Entry 5T4Q (electron microscopy, 8.53 A resolution (very low resolution: no residue pairs are listed; an interface is given only as per-side residue counts)); this record covers chains C and F of the 22 polymer chains in the assembly.

== Chain C ==
Name: ATP synthase subunit alpha
From: Escherichia coli
Notes: EC 3.6.3.14
UniProtKB: B7MGF4 (ATPA_ECO45); numbering as in UniProt (aligned over 1-513)
Sequence (513 residues; numbered 1 to 513; the number before each row is that of its first residue):
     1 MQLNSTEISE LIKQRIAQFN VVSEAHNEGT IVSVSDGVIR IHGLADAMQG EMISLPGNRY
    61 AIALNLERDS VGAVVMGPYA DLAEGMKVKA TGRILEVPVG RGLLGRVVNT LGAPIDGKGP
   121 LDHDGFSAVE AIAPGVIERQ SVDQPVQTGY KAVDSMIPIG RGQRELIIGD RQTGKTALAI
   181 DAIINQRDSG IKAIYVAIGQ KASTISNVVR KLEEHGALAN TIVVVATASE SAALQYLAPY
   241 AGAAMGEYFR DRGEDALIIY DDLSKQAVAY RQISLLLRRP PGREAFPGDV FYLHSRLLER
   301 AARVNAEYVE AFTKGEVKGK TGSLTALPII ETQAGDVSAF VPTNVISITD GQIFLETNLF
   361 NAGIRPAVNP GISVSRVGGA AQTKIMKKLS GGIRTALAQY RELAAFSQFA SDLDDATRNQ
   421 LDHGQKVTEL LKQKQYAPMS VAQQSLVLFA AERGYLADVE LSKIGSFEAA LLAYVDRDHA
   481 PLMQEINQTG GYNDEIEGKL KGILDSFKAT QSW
Unresolved in the structure: 1-3, 512-513
Sequence notes: conflict Ala47 (Cys in B7MGF4), Ala90 (Cys in B7MGF4), Ala193 (Cys in B7MGF4), Ala243 (Cys in B7MGF4), Asn419 (Lys in B7MGF4)
Ligand contacts: ATP (adenosine-5'-triphosphate): Arg171, Gln172, Thr173, Gly174, Lys175, Thr176, Ala177, Leu178, Ile364, Arg365, Ala367, Gln435

== Chain F ==
Name: ATP synthase subunit beta
From: Escherichia coli
Notes: EC 3.6.3.14
UniProtKB: B7MGF2 (ATPB_ECO45); residues 0-459 here correspond to UniProt positions 1-460 (UniProt number = residue number + 1)
Sequence (471 residues; numbered -11 to 459; the number before each row is that of its first residue; numbers below 1 keep their minus sign (Met-11 is residue -11)):
   -11 MRGSHHHHHH GMATGKIVQV IGAVVDVEFP QDAVPRVYDA LEVQNGNERL VLEVQQQLGG
    49 GIVRTIAMGS SDGLRRGLDV KDLEHPIEVP VGKATLGRIM NVLGEPVDMK GEIGEEERWA
   109 IHRAAPSYEE LSNSQELLET GIKVIDLMAP FAKGGKVGLF GGAGVGKTVN MMELIRNIAI
   169 EHSGYSVFAG VGERTREGND FYHEMTDSNV IDKVSLVYGQ MNEPPGNRLR VALTGLTMAE
   229 KFRDEGRDVL LFVDNIYRYT LAGTEVSALL GRMPSAVGYQ PTLAEEMGVL QERITSTKTG
   289 SITSVQAVYV PADDLTDPSP ATTFAHLDAT VVLSRQIASL GIYPAVDPLD STSRQLDPLV
   349 VGQEHYDTAR GVQSILQRYQ ELKDIIAILG MDELSEEDKL VVARARKIQR FLSQPFFVAE
   409 VFTGSPGKYV SLKDTIRGFK GIMEGEYDHL PEQAFYMVGS IEEAVEKAKK L
Unresolved in the structure: -11 to -7
Sequence notes: expression tag (-11 to -1); conflict Ala137 (Cys138 in B7MGF2)

== How chain C and chain F interact ==
At this resolution (9 A) residue pairs are not listed: 14 residues of chain C and 14 of chain F lie at the interface.

== In short ==
The chain C/chain F interface involves 14 residues from each chain. Bound to chain C: ATP.
Here chain C is ATP synthase subunit alpha and chain F is ATP synthase subunit beta, both from Escherichia
coli. Entry 5T4Q (Autoinhibited E. coli ATP synthase state 3) was determined by electron microscopy, deposited
together with 5T4O and 5T4P.
